Entry 5M3U (X-ray diffraction, 1.81 A resolution); this record covers chain A.

== Chain A ==
Name: Phosphoglycerate kinase 1
Source organism: Homo sapiens
Notes: EC 2.7.2.3
UniProtKB: P00558 (PGK1_HUMAN); residues 1-416 here correspond to UniProt positions 2-417 (UniProt number = residue number + 1)
Sequence (416 residues; each row starts with the number of its first residue):
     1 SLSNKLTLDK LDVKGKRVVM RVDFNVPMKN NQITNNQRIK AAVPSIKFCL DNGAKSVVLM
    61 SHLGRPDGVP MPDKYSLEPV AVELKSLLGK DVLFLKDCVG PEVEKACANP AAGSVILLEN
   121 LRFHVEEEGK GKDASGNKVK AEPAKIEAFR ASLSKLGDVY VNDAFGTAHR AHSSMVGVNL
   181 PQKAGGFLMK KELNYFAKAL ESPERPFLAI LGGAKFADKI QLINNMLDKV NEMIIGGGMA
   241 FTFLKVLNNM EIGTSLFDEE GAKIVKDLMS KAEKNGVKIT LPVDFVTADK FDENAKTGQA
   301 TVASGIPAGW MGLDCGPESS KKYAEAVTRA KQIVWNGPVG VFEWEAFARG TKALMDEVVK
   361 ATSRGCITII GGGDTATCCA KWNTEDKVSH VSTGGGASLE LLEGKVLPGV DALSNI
Sequence notes: engineered mutation Phe216 (Val217 in P00558)
Swiss-Prot annotation at these positions:
  - region: Gln37 to Ala42 (Mitochondrial targeting region exposed following cis-trans isomerization by PIN1 and recognized by the TOM complex for mitochondrial translocation of the protein)
  - binding site ((2R)-3-phosphoglycerate): Val22, Asp23, Phe24, Asn25, Gln37, Arg38, Ser61, His62, Gly64, Arg65, Leu121, Arg122, His169, Arg170
  - binding site (ADP): Gly213, Gly237, Phe342
  - binding site (CDP): Gly213, Asp218, Gly237, Gly337, Val339, Phe342
  - binding site (AMP): Ala214, Lys215, Lys219, Gly238, Gly312, Glu343
  - binding site (ATP): Ala214, Lys219, Gly238, Gly312, Glu343, Asp374, Thr375
  - binding site (Mg(2+)): Ala214, Ala217, Asp218, Asp374
  - modified residue: Ser1 (N-acetylserine), Ser3 (Phosphoserine), Lys5 (N6-succinyllysine), Lys10 (N6-acetyllysine), Lys47 (N6-acetyllysine), Lys74 (N6-acetyllysine), Tyr75 (Phosphotyrosine), Lys85 (N6-acetyllysine), Lys90 (N6-acetyllysine), Lys96 (N6-(2-hydroxyisobutyryl)lysine), Lys130 (N6-acetyllysine), Lys145 (N6-acetyllysine), Lys190 (N6-succinyllysine), Tyr195 (Phosphotyrosine), Lys198 (N6-acetyllysine), Ser202 (Phosphoserine), Lys215 (N6-(2-hydroxyisobutyryl)lysine), Lys219 (N6-(2-hydroxyisobutyryl)lysine), Lys266 (N6-acetyllysine), Lys290 (N6-acetyllysine) and 2 more in UniProt
Ion coordination: Mg2+ site 1: Asp374 (together with ADP); Mg2+ site 2: Asp411, Leu413
Ligand contacts:
  - 3-phosphoglyceric acid (3PG): Asp23, Asn25, Arg38, His62, Arg65, Arg122, Gly166, Thr167, Arg170
  - ADP (adenosine-5'-diphosphate): Gly213, Ala214, Asp218, Lys219, Gly237, Gly238, Phe241, Leu256, Phe291, Gly312, Leu313, Asn336, Gly337, Pro338, Val339, Gly340, Val341, Phe342, Glu343, Gly372, Gly373, Asp374, Thr375
From the paper describing this entry:
  - disease-associated variants - V216F: decreased catalytic activity
  - binding site for ADP: Ala214, Gly312, Glu343
  - Mg2+ coordination: Asp374
  - conformationally variable residues (loop rearrangement): Gly212 to Asp218
  - mutagenesis - G166D, M189I: decreased stability
  - disease-associated variants - R65W: decreased catalytic activity on 3-PG
  - mutagenesis - R65W: unchanged stability
  - disease-associated variants - A199V, F241S (14-fold): decreased binding to 3-PG
  - disease-associated variants - F241S: increased catalytic activity on 3-PG
  - catalytic residues: Arg38, Lys215, Lys219 (citing earlier work)
  - mutagenesis - R38M (10 milion fold), M189I (30.5 vs 89.8 s-1): decreased catalytic activity
  - mutagenesis - R65W, A199V, F241S (14-fold): decreased binding to 3-PG
  - mutagenesis - A199V: increased stability in response to Tm
  - mutagenesis - F241S: decreased stability in response to Tm

== In short ==
Bound to chain A: ADP and 3-phosphoglyceric acid. Asp411 and Leu413 coordinate Mg2+ site 2. UniProt lists 14
(2R)-3-phosphoglycerate-binding residues, 3 ADP-binding residues, 6 CDP-binding residues and 6 AMP-binding
residues. From the paper: catalytic residues Arg38, Lys215 and Lys219; V216F, R38M and M189I reduce catalytic
activity; 7 substitutions were tested in all.
Chain A is Phosphoglycerate kinase 1 (Homo sapiens); the structure, The X-ray structure of human V216F
phosphoglycerate kinase 1 mutant, was determined by X-ray diffraction together with 5O7D, 5MXM, 5M1R and 5M6Z
from the same study.
